PDB entry 7PAN | electron microscopy, 9.70 A resolution (very low resolution: no residue pairs are listed; an interface is given only as per-side residue counts) | chains b and 3 of the 54 polymer chains in the assembly

Chain b:
Name: 50S ribosomal protein L3
From: Mycoplasma pneumoniae M129
Reference sequence: P75580 (RL3_MYCPN); residues 1-287 here = UniProt positions 1-287
Sequence (287 residues; each row starts with the number of its first residue):
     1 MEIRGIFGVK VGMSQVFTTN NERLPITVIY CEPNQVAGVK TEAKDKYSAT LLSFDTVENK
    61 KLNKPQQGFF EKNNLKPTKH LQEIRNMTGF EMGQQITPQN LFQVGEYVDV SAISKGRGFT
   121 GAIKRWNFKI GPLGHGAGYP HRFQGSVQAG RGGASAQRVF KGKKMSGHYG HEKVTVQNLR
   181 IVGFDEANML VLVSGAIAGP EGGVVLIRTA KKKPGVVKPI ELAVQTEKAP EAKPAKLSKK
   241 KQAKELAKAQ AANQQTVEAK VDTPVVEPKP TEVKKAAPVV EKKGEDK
Unresolved in the structure: 230-287

Chain 3:
Molecule: 23S ribosomal RNA
From: Mycoplasma pneumoniae M129
Sequence (2907 nucleotides; each row starts with the number of its first residue):
     1 UACAAUAAGU UACUAAGGGC UUAUGGUGGA UGCCUUGGCA CUAAUAGGCG AUGAAGGACG
    61 UGUUAACCUG CGAUAAGCUU CGGGUAGGUG GUAAGAACCU CAGAUCCGGA GAUUUCCGAA
   121 UGGAGCAAUC CGGUAGUUGG AAACAGCUAU CAUUAAUUGA UGAAUAAAUA GUCAAUUAAA
   181 GCAAUACGUG GUGAAGUGAA ACAUCUCAGU AGCCACAGGA AAAGAAAACG AAUGUGAUUC
   241 CGUGUGUAGU GGCGAGCGAA AGCGGAACAG GCCAAACUUA UCAUUAGAUA GGGGUUGUAG
   301 GGCUUGCAAU GUGGACUUGA AAACGAUAGA AGAAGCUGUU GGAAAGCAGC GCGCAAAAGG
   361 GUGAUAGCCC CGUAUUUGAA AUUGUUUUCA UACCUAGCGA GAUCCCUGAG UAGCUCGGAA
   421 AACGUUAUUU UGAGUGAAUC UGCCCAGACC AUUGGGUAAG CCUAAAUACU AAUUAGUGAC
   481 CGAUAGCGAA ACAGUACCGU GAGGGAAAGG UGAAAAGAAC CCAGAGAUGG GAGUGAAAUA
   541 GAUUCUGAAA CCAUAUGCCU ACAACGUGUC AGAGCACAUU AAUGUGUGAU GGCGUGCGUU
   601 UUGAAGUAUG AGCCGGCGAG UUAUGAUAGC AAGCGUUAGU UAACCAGGAG AUGGGGAGCU
   661 GUAGCGAAAG CGAGUUUUAA AAGAGCGUUU GUUUGUUAUU AUAGACCCGA AACGGGUUGA
   721 GCUAGUCAUG AGCAGGUUGA AGGUUGAGUA ACAUCAACUG GAGGACCGAA CCGACUCUCG
   781 UUGAAACGAU AGCGGAUGAC UUGUGAUUAG GGGUGAAAUU CCAAUCGAAA UCCGUGAUAG
   841 CUGGUUCUCG UCGAAAUAGC UUUAAGGCUA GCGUGAGAUC ACAAAUAAGU GGAGGUAAAG
   901 CUACUGAAUG UAUGAUGGCG CCACCUAGGC GUACUGAAUA CAAUUAAACU CUGAAUGCCA
   961 UUUAUUUUAU UCUCGCAGUC AGACAGUGGG GGAUAAGCUU CAUUGUCAAG AGGGGAAGAG
  1021 CCCAGAUCAU UAAAUAAGGU CCCCAAAAUA UACUAAGUGG AAAAGGAUGU GAAAGUGCUA
  1081 AAACAGCAAG GAUGUUGGCU UAGAAGCAGC CAUCGUUUAA AGAGUGCGUA ACAGCUCACU
  1141 UGUCGAGUGU UUUUGCGCCG AAGAUGUAAC GGGGCUAAGU AUAUUACCGA AUUUAUGGAU
  1201 AAGAUUUAUA UCUUGUGGUA GACGAGCGUU GUAUUGGAGU UGAAGUCAAA GCGUGAGCAU
  1261 UGGUGGAUCC AAUACAAGUG AGAAUGCCGG CAUGAGUAAC GCUUGGGAGU GAGAAUCUCC
  1321 CAAACCGAUU GACUAAGGUU UCCUGGACCA GGGUCGUCCU UCCAGGGUUA GUCUGGACCU
  1381 AAGCUGAGGC UGAAAAGCGU AGGCGAUGGA CAACAGGUUA AUAUUCCUGU ACUUACAGUU
  1441 AGACUGAUGG AGUGACAAAG AAGGUUUUCC ACCCCCAUAA UUGGAUUUGG GGAUAAAUCA
  1501 UAAGGUGGUA CAAUAGGCAA AUCCGUUGUG CAUAACAUUG AGUGAUGAUG UCGAGUGAAU
  1561 GAGUGAUCAA GUAGCGAAGG UGGUAUUAAU CAUGCUUUCA AGAAAAGCUU CUAGGGUUAA
  1621 UCUAGCUGUA ACCAGUACCG AGAACGAACA CACGUAGUCA AGGAGAGGAU CCUAAGGUUA
  1681 GCGAGUGAAC UAUAGCCAAG GAACUCUGCA AAUUAACCCC GUAAGUUAGC GAGAAGGGGU
  1741 GCUUAUGUAA AAGUAAGCCG CAGUGAAGAA CGAGGGGGGA CUGUUUAACU AAAACACAAC
  1801 UCUAUGCCAA ACCGUAAGGU GAUGUAUAUG GGGUGACACC UGCCCAGUGC UGGAAGGUUA
  1861 AAGAAGGAGG UUAGCGCAAG CGAAGCUUUU AACUGAAGCC CCAGUGAACG GCGGCCGUAA
  1921 CUAUAACGGU CCUAAGGUAG CGAAAUUCCU AGUCGGGUAA AUUCCGUCCC GCUUGAAUGG
  1981 UGUAACCAUC UCUUGACUGU CUCGGCUAUA GACUCGGUGA AAUCCAGGUA CGGGUGAAGA
  2041 CACCCGUUAG GCGCAACGGG ACGGAAAGAC CCCGUGAAGC UUUACUGUAG CUUAAUAUUG
  2101 AUCAGGACAU UAUCAUGUAG AGAAUAGGUA GGAGCAAUCG AUGCAAGUUC GCUAGGACUU
  2161 GUUGAUGCGA AAGGUGGAAU ACUACCCUUG GUUGUGUGCU GUUCUAAUUG GUAACUGUUA
  2221 UCCAGUUUCA AGACAGUGUU AGGUGGGCAG UUUGACUGGG GCGGUCGCCU CCUAAAAGGU
  2281 AACGGAGGCG UACAAAGGUA CCUUCAGUAC GGUUGGAAAU CGUAUGUAGA GUGUAAUGGU
  2341 GUAAGGGUGC UUGACUGUGA GACAUACAGG UCGAACAGGU GAGAAAUCAG GUCAUAGUGA
  2401 UCCGGUGGUC CAGUAUGGAA UGGCCAUCGC UCAACGGAUA AAAGCUACUC CGGGGAUAAC
  2461 AGGCUGAUAC UGCCCAAGAG UUCAUAUCGA CGGCAGUGUU UGGCACCUCG AUGUCGACUC
  2521 AUCUCAUCCU CGAGCUGAAG CAGGUUCGAA GGGUUCGGCU GUUCGCCGAU UAAAGAGAUA
  2581 CGUGAGUUGG GUUCAAACCG UCGUGAGACA GGUUGGUCCC UAUCUAUUGU GCCCGUAGGA
  2641 AGAUUGAAGA GUGUUGCUUC UAGUACGAGA GGACCGAAGC GAGGACACCU CUUAUGCUCC
  2701 AGUUGUAGCG CCAGCUGCAC CGCUGGGUAG UAACGUGUCU AUUAGAUAAA CGCUGAAAGC
  2761 AUCUAAGUGU GAAACUAUCU CAAAGAUUAA UCUUCCCAUU UCGCAAGAAA GUAAGAGCCG
  2821 UCAAAGACGA UGACGUUGAU AGGUUACAGG UGUAAGCAUA GUGAUAUGUU GAGCUGAGUA
  2881 AUACUAAUUG CUCGAGGACU UAUUGGA
Unresolved in the structure: 1-7, 923-927, 1560-1569, 2901-2907

Interface between chain b and chain 3:
At this resolution (10 A) residue pairs are not listed: 97 residues of chain b and 89 of chain 3 lie at the interface.

Overview:
The interface between chain b and chain 3 involves 97 residues on one side and 89 on the other.
Chain b is 50S ribosomal protein L3 and chain 3 is 23S ribosomal RNA, both from Mycoplasma pneumoniae M129;
the structure, 70S ribosome with A/P- and P/E-site tRNAs in Mycoplasma pneumoniae cells, was determined by
electron microscopy, deposited together with 7OOC, 7OOD, 7P6Z, 7PAH, 7PAI, 7PAJ and 23 further entries.
